PDB entry 9F0O | electron microscopy, 2.30 A resolution | chains A and J of the 12 polymer chains in the assembly

[Chain A]
Protein: Histone H3.2
Organism: Xenopus laevis
UniProt: P84233 (H32_XENLA); residues 38-135 here correspond to UniProt positions 39-136 (UniProt number = residue number + 1)
Amino-acid sequence (98 residues; numbered 38 to 135; the number before each row is that of its first residue):
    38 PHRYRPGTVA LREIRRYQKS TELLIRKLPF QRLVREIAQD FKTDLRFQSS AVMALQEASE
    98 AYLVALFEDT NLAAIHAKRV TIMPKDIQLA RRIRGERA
Disordered / not traced: 134-135
Sequence notes: conflict Ala102 (Gly103 in P84233), Ala110 (Cys111 in P84233)
Curated features (UniProtKB/Swiss-Prot):
  - modified residue: Tyr41 (Phosphotyrosine), Lys56 (N6,N6,N6-trimethyllysine), Ser57 (Phosphoserine), Lys64 (N6-(2-hydroxyisobutyryl)lysine), Lys79 (N6,N6,N6-trimethyllysine), Thr80 (Phosphothreonine), Ser86 (Phosphoserine), Thr107 (Phosphothreonine), Lys115 (N6-acetyllysine), Lys122 (N6-(2-hydroxyisobutyryl)lysine)

[Chain J]
Molecule: 601 wisdom DNA
Sequence (147 nucleotides; row label = number of the first residue in the row; numbers below 1 keep their minus sign (DT-72 is residue -72)):
   -72 TCCGATGTAT ATATCTGACA CGTGCCTGGA GACTAGGGAG TAATCCCCTT GGCGGTTAAA
   -12 ACGCGGGGGA CAGCGCGTAC GTGCGTTTAA GCGGTGCTAG AGCTGTCTAC GACCAATTGA
    48 GCGGCCTCGG CACCGGGATT CTCGATA

[Chain A / chain J interface]
Pairs across the interface (27; chain A residue first):
  His39(A) - DA-68(J)  phosphate contact
  His39(A) - DT-67(J)  sugar contact
  Arg40(A) - DT9(J)  hydrogen bond to the base
  Arg40(A) - DG10(J)  hydrogen bond to the sugar
  Tyr41(A) - DT-67(J)  hydrogen bond to the phosphate
  Tyr41(A) - DG-66(J)  sugar contact
  Tyr41(A) - DT9(J)  sugar contact
  Tyr41(A) - DG10(J)  hydrogen bond to the phosphate
  Arg42(A) - DT9(J)  sugar contact
  Pro43(A) - DG8(J)  phosphate contact
  Pro43(A) - DT9(J)  phosphate contact
  Gly44(A) - DG8(J)  hydrogen bond to the phosphate
  Gly44(A) - DT9(J)  hydrogen bond to the phosphate
  Thr45(A) - DT9(J)  hydrogen bond to the phosphate
  Val46(A) - DT9(J)  hydrogen bond to the phosphate
  Val46(A) - DG10(J)  phosphate contact
  Ala47(A) - DT9(J)  hydrogen bond to the phosphate
  Arg49(A) - DG-66(J)  sugar contact
  Arg49(A) - DT-65(J)  phosphate contact
  Arg63(A) - DA17(J)  hydrogen bond to the phosphate
  Arg63(A) - DG18(J)  salt bridge to the phosphate
  Lys64(A) - DG18(J)  hydrogen bond to the phosphate
  Leu65(A) - DG18(J)  hydrogen bond to the phosphate
  Pro66(A) - DA17(J)  phosphate contact
  Arg69(A) - DA17(J)  salt bridge to the phosphate
  Arg83(A) - DA26(J)  hydrogen bond to the phosphate
  Arg83(A) - DG27(J)  salt bridge to the phosphate
Also at the interface, not in a pair above, chain A (20 interface residues in all): Lys56, Asp81, Lys115, Thr118
Also at the interface, not in a pair above, chain J (14 interface residues in all): DA-64, DA-1, DC7

[Overview]
20 residues of chain A face 14 of chain J across their interface, with 13 hydrogen bonds and 3 salt bridges.
Among the polar pairs are Arg40(A)-DT9(J), Arg40(A)-DG10(J) and Tyr41(A)-DT-67(J).
Here chain A is Histone H3.2 (Xenopus laevis) and chain J is 601 wisdom DNA. Entry 9F0O (The molecular basis
and modulation of lamin-specific chromatin interaction) was determined by electron microscopy.
